4KBQ - chains A and C; structure by X-ray diffraction, 2.91 A resolution.

Chain A:
Molecule: E3 ubiquitin-protein ligase CHIP
Organism: Homo sapiens
Notes: EC 6.3.2.-; fragment: tpr
Reference sequence: Q9UNE7 (CHIP_HUMAN); numbering as in UniProt (aligned over 21-154)
Amino-acid sequence (139 residues; each row starts with the number of its first residue):
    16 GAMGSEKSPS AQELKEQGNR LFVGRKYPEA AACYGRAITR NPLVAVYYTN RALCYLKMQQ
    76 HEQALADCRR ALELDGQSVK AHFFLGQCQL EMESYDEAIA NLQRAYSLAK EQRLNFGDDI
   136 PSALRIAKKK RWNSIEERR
Unresolved in the structure: 16-23, 154
Construct notes: expression tag (16-20)
UniProt features mapped onto this chain:
  - modified residue (Phosphoserine): Ser23, Ser25, Ser149
  - cross-link: Lys22 (Glycyl lysine isopeptide (Lys-Gly) (interchain with G-Cter in ubiquitin))
  - natural variant: Glu28 (E28K: In SCAR16), Pro57 (P57S: Found in a patient with progressive myoclonus epilepsy; uncertain significance), Asn65 (N65S: In SCAR16), Ala79 (A79D: In SCAR16; A79T: In SCAR16), Leu123 (L123V: In SCAR16), Asn130 (N130I: In SCAR16), Lys145 (K145Q: In SCAR16), Trp147 (W147C: In SCAR16)
  - mutagenesis: Lys30 (K30A: Loss of interaction with FOXP3 and its ability to ubiquitinate FOXP3. Loss of interaction with SMAD3, HSPA8, HSP90AA1 and HSP90AB1 ...)
From the paper describing this entry:
  - mutagenesis - Q27G, Y62F: decreased catalytic activity on Hsc70 SBDbeta-lid-tail construct
  - mutagenesis - V59D, L129D: decreased catalytic activity on Hsc70 ubiquitination
  - mutagenesis - S23E/S25E: unchanged catalytic activity
  - mutagenesis - V59D/L129D: abolished binding to 15N-Hsc70-lid-tail-DeltaGPTIEEVD

Chain C:
Molecule: Heat shock cognate 71 kDa protein
Organism: Homo sapiens
Notes: fragment: Lid-Tail (delta626-638); engineered mutation(s): delta(626-638) deletion mutant
Reference sequence: P11142 (HSP7C_HUMAN); numbering as in UniProt; present here: 541-618, 632-646
Amino-acid sequence (101 residues; row label = number of the first residue in the row; note: 13 numbers in that range are skipped by the numbering (no residue carries them; nothing is unmodelled there)):
   533 GIDPFTEFSL ESYAFNMKAT VEDEKLQGKI NDEDKQKILD KCNEIINWLD KNQTAEKEEF
   593 EHQQKELEKV CNPIITKLYQ SAGGMP
   632 GGMPGGFGPT IEEVD
Unresolved in the structure: 533-534, 632-639
Construct notes: expression tag (533-540)
From the paper describing this entry:
  - conformationally variable residues: Pro640
  - contacts within the chain: Tyr611-Asp646
  - post-translational modification sites: Lys561, Tyr611 (citing earlier work)
  - mutagenesis - Y611E: decreased catalytic activity on Hsc70 SBDbeta-lid-tail construct
  - mutagenesis - K561R: decreased catalytic activity on ubiquitination by CHIP

Interface between chain A and chain C:
Residue-residue contacts - 39 pairs, chain A then chain C:
  Ser25(A) - Asn604(C)
  Gln27(A) - Asn604(C)
  Gln27(A) - Ile607(C)
  Gln27(A) - Tyr611(C)
  Glu28(A) - Lys601(C)  salt bridge
  Lys30(A) - Tyr611(C)  hydrogen bond
  Lys30(A) - Asp646(C)  hydrogen bond (side chain-backbone)
  Asn34(A) - Val645(C)
  Asn34(A) - Asp646(C)  hydrogen bond (side chain-backbone)
  Phe37(A) - Val645(C)  hydrophobic
  Tyr49(A) - Val645(C)
  Asn56(A) - Thr608(C)
  Leu58(A) - Gln612(C)  hydrogen bond (backbone-side chain)
  Val59(A) - Thr608(C)
  Val59(A) - Tyr611(C)  hydrophobic
  Val61(A) - Tyr611(C)  hydrophobic
  Val61(A) - Asp646(C)
  Asn65(A) - Val645(C)
  Asn65(A) - Asp646(C)  hydrogen bond (side chain-backbone)
  Leu68(A) - Glu643(C)
  Leu68(A) - Glu644(C)
  Lys72(A) - Glu643(C)  salt bridge
  Asp90(A) - Gly615(C)
  Asp90(A) - Gly616(C)  hydrogen bond (side chain-backbone)
  Gln92(A) - Gly615(C)
  Ser93(A) - Gly615(C)
  Lys95(A) - Ile642(C)
  Lys95(A) - Glu644(C)  hydrogen bond (side chain-backbone)
  Lys95(A) - Asp646(C)  salt bridge
  Phe98(A) - Ile642(C)  hydrophobic
  Phe99(A) - Ile642(C)
  Gln102(A) - Glu643(C)  hydrogen bond
  Gln127(A) - Gly615(C)
  Leu129(A) - Pro618(C)  hydrophobic
  Phe131(A) - Thr641(C)
  Phe131(A) - Ile642(C)  hydrophobic
  Asp134(A) - Pro640(C)
  Asp134(A) - Thr641(C)  hydrogen bond (side chain-backbone)
  Asp134(A) - Ile642(C)  hydrogen bond (side chain-backbone)
Interface residues without a listed pair, chain A (28 interface residues in all): Tyr62, Val94, Ile135
Interface residues without a listed pair, chain C (19 interface residues in all): Glu600, Ser613, Ala614
The authors on this interface:
  - specific contacts: Lys30(A)-Asp646(C), Asn34(A)-Asp646(C), Asn65(A)-Asp646(C)
  - interface residues, chain A: Gln27(A), Tyr62(A)
  - interface residues, chain C: Tyr611(C), Gln612(C)

Overview:
The interface between chain A and chain C involves 28 residues on one side and 19 on the other, with 10
hydrogen bonds and 3 salt bridges. Polar contacts include Glu28(A)-Lys601(C), Lys72(A)-Glu643(C) and
Lys95(A)-Asp646(C). The authors report contacts between Lys30(A) and Asp646(C), Asn34(A) and Asp646(C) and
Asn65(A) and Asp646(C). The paper reports that Q27G and Y62F of chain A reduce catalytic activity on Hsc70
SBDbeta-lid-tail construct; interface residues Gln27(A), Tyr62(A) and Tyr611(C) among others; 8 substitutions
were tested in all.
Chain A is E3 ubiquitin-protein ligase CHIP and chain C is Heat shock cognate 71 kDa protein, both from Homo
sapiens; the structure, Structure of the CHIP-TPR domain in complex with the Hsc70 Lid-Tail domains, was
determined by X-ray diffraction.
